3B1T - chain A; structure by X-ray diffraction, 2.50 A resolution.

Chain A:
Name: Protein-arginine deiminase type-4
From: Homo sapiens
Notes: EC 3.5.3.15
UniProtKB: Q9UM07 (PADI4_HUMAN); residues 1-663 here = UniProt positions 1-663
Chain sequence (671 residues; each row starts with the number of its first residue; numbers below 1 keep their minus sign (Gly-7 is residue -7)):
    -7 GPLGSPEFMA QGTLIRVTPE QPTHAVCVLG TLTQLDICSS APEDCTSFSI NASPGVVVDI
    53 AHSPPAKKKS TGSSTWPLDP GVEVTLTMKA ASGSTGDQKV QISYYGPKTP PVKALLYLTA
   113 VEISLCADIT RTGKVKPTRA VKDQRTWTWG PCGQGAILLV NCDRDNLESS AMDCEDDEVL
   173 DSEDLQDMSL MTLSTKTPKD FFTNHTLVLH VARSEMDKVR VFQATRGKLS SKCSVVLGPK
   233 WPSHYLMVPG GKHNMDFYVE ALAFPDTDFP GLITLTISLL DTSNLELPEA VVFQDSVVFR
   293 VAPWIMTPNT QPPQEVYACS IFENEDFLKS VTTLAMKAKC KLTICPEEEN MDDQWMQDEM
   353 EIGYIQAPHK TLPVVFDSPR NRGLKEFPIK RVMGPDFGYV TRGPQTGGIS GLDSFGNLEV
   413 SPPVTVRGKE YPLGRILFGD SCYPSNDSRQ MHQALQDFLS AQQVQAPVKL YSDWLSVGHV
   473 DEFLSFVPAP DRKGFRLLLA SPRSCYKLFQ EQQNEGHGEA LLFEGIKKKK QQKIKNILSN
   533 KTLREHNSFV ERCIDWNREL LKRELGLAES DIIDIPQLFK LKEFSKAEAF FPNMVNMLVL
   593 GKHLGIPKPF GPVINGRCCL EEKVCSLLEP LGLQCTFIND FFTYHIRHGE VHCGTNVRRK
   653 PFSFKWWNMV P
Not modelled in the structure: -7 to 3, 35-37, 53-66, 127-135, 218-224, 518-520
Covalently attached groups: o-Cl-amidine (YCL) linked to Cys645
Construct notes: expression tag (-7 to 0)
Metal / ion sites: Ca2+ site 1: Asn153, Asp155, Asp157, Asp165, Asp176, Asp179; Ca2+ site 2: Asp155, Asp157, Asp179, Asp388; Ca2+ site 3: Asp165, Asp168, Glu170; Ca2+ site 4: Gln349, Glu353, Phe407, Leu410, Glu411; Ca2+ site 5: Glu351, Asp369, Ser370, Asn373
Ligand contacts: o-Cl-amidine (YCL; 2-{[(2S)-1-amino-5-{[(1Z)-2-chloroethanimidoyl]amino}-1-oxopentan-2-yl]carbamoyl}benzoic acid): Gln346, Trp347, Gln349, Asp350, Arg374, Gly408, Val469, His471, Asp473, Glu474, Asn588, Arg639, His640, Gly641
Swiss-Prot annotation at these positions:
  - active site: Asp350, His471, Asp473, Cys645
  - binding site (Ca(2+)): Asn153, Asp155, Asp157, Asp165, Asp168, Glu170, Asp176, Asp179, Gln349, Glu351, Glu353, Asp369, Ser370, Asn373, Asp388, Phe407, Leu410, Glu411
  - binding site (substrate): Arg374, Arg639
  - modified residue (Citrulline): Arg205, Arg212, Arg218, Arg372, Arg374, Arg383
  - natural variant: Ala82 (V82A: Does not affect catalytic activity; this construct carries the variant), Ala112 (G112A: Does not affect catalytic activity; this construct carries the variant)
  - mutagenesis: Gln346 (Q346A: Impaired binding of TDFA Inhibitor), Arg374 (R374A: Strongly reduces enzymatic activity; R374Q: Impaired binding of TDFA Inhibitor), Arg639 (R639Q: Impaired binding of TDFA Inhibitor), Cys645 (C645A: Abolishes enzymatic activity)
From the paper describing this entry:
  - binding site for o-Cl-amidine: Gln346, Trp347, Arg374
  - mutagenesis - Q346A, Q346E: unchanged binding to o-Cl-amidine
  - specificity-determining residues: Arg374 (proposed by the authors, not directly observed)
  - mutagenesis - R374A, R374K: decreased binding to o-Cl-amidine
  - mutagenesis - R374A: decreased binding to F-amidine
  - mutagenesis - W347A: decreased catalytic activity
  - mutagenesis - W347F: abolished catalytic activity

In short:
O-Cl-amidine is covalently linked to Cys645. UniProt lists 4 active-site residues, 18 Ca2+-binding residues,
substrate-binding residues Arg374 and Arg639 and 4 mutagenesis sites. The paper reports a binding site for
o-Cl-amidine at Gln346, Trp347 and Arg374; R374A and R374K reduce binding to o-Cl-amidine; 6 substitutions
were tested in all.
Chain A is Protein-arginine deiminase type-4 (Homo sapiens); the structure, Crystal structure of human
peptidylarginine deiminase 4 in complex with o-Cl-amidine, was determined by X-ray diffraction together with
3B1U from the same study.
